PDB entry 6DZP | electron microscopy, 3.42 A resolution | chains A and X of the 34 polymer chains in the assembly

== Chain A ==
Molecule: 23S rRNA
Source organism: Mycobacterium smegmatis str. MC2 155
Sequence (3119 nucleotides; row label = number of the first residue in the row):
     2 AAGUGUUUAAGGGCGCAUGGUGGAUGCCUUGGCACUGGGAGCCGAUGAAG
    52 GACGUAGGAGGCUGCGAUAAGCCUCGGGGAGCUGUCAACCGAGCGUUGAU
   102 CCGAGGAUGUCCGAAUGGGGAAACCCGGCACGAGUGAUGUCGUGUCACCA
   152 GGCGCUGAAUAUAUAGGCGUCUGGGGGGAACGCGGGGAAGUGAAACAUCU
   202 CAGUACCCGUAGGAAGAGAAAACAAAAUGUGAUUCCGUGAGUAGUGGCGA
   252 GCGAAAGCGGAGGAUGGCUAAACCGUAUGCAUGUGAUACCGGGUAGGGGU
   302 UGUGUGUGCGGGGUUGUGGGACCUAUCUUUCCGGCUCUACCUGGCUGGAG
   352 GGCAGUGAGAAAAUGUUGUGGUUAGCGGAAAUGGCUUGGGAUGGCCUGCC
   402 GUAGACGGUGAGAGCCCGGUACGUGAAAACCCGACGUCUGUCUUGAUGGU
   452 GUUCCCGAGUAGCAGCGGGCCCGUGGAAUCUGCUGUGAAUCUGCCGGGAC
   502 CACCCGGUAAGCCUGAAUACUUCCCAGUGACCGAUAGCGGAUUAGUACCG
   552 UGAGGGAAUGGUGAAAAGUACCCCGGGAGGGGAGUGAAAGAGUACCUGAA
   602 ACCGUGCGCUUACAAUCCGUCAGAGCCCUCGACGUGUCGUGGGGUGAUGG
   652 CGUGCCUUUUGAAGAAUGAGCCUGCGAGUCAGGGACAUGUCGCGAGGUUA
   702 ACCCGGGUGGGGUAGCCGCAGCGAAAGCGAGUCUGAAUAGGGCGUAUCCA
   752 CACAAGAGUGUGUGGUGUAGUGGUGUGUUCUGGACCCGAAGCGGAGUGAU
   802 CUACCCAUGGCCAGGGUGAAGCGCGGGUAAGACCGCGUGGAGGCCCGAAC
   852 CCACUUAGGUUGAAGACUGAGGGGAUGAGCUGUGGGUAGGGGUGAAAGGC
   902 CAAUCAAACUCCGUGAUAGCUGGUUCUCCCCGAAAUGCAUUUAGGUGCAG
   952 CGUCGCAUGUUUCUUGCCGGAGGUAGAGCUACUGGAUGGCCGAUGGGCCC
  1002 CACAGGGUUACUGACGUCAGCCAAACUCCGAAUGCCGGUAAGUCCAAGAG
  1052 UGCGGCAGUGAGACGGCGGGGGAUAAGCUCCGUGCGUCGAGAGGGAAACA
  1102 GCCCAGAUCGCCGGCUAAGGCCCCUAAGCGUGUGCUAAGUGGAAAAGGAU
  1152 GUGCAGUCGCGAAGACAACCAGGAGGUUGGCUUAGAAGCAGCCACCCUUG
  1202 AAAGAGUGCGUAAUAGCUCACUGGUCAAGUGAUUGUGCGCCGAUAAUGUA
  1252 GCGGGGCUCAAGCACACCGCCGAAGCCGCGGCAGCCAACGUGUUGGCUGG
  1302 GUAGGGGAGCGUCCUGCAUCCGGUGAAGCCGCCGAGUGAUCGAGUGGUGG
  1352 AGGGUGUGGGAGUGAGAAUGCAGGCAUGAGUAGCGAUUAGGCAAGUGAGA
  1402 ACCUUGCCCGCCGAAAGACCAAGGGUUCCUGGGCCAGGCCAGUCCGCCCA
  1452 GGGUGAGUCGGGACCUAAGGCGAGGCCGACAGGCGUAGUCGAUGGACAAC
  1502 GGGUUGAUAUUCCCGUACCCGUGUAUGUGCGUCCAUGAUGAAUCAGCGGU
  1552 ACUAACCAUCCAAAACCACCGUGACCGCACCUUUCGGGGUGUGGCGUUGG
  1602 UGGGGCUGCAUGGGACCUUCGUUGGUAGUAGUCAAGCGAUGGGGUGACGC
  1652 AGGAAGGUAGCCGUACCGGUCAGUGGUAAUACCGGGGUAAGCCUGUAGGG
  1702 AGUCAGAUAGGUAAAUCCGUCUGGCAUAUAUCCUGAGAGGUGAUGCAUAG
  1752 CCGAGUGAGGCGAAUUCGGUGAUCCUAUGCUGCCGAGAAAAGCCUCUAGC
  1802 GAGGACAUACACGGCCCGUACCCCAAACCAACACAGGUGGUCAGGUAGAG
  1852 AAUACUAAGGCGUACGAGUGAACUAUGGUUAAGGAACUCGGCAAAAUGCC
  1902 CCCGUAACUUCGGGAGAAGGGGGACCCACAUGGCGUGUAAGCCUUUACGG
  1952 CCCAAGCGUGAGUGGGUGGCACAAACCAGUGAGAAGCGACUGUUUACUAA
  2002 AAACACAGGUCCGUGCGAAGUCGCAAGACGAUGUAUACGGACUGACGCCU
  2052 GCCCGGUGCUGGAAGGUUAAGAGGACCCGUUAACUCCCUUUGGGGGUGAA
  2102 GCGGAGAAUUUAAGCCCCAGUAAACGGCGGUGGUAACUAUAACCAUCCUA
  2152 AGGUAGCGAAAUUCCUUGUCGGGUAAGUUCCGACCUGCACGAAUGGCGUA
  2202 ACGACUUCUCAACUGUCUCAACCAUAGACUCGGCGAAAUUGCACUACGAG
  2252 UAAAGAUGCUCGUUACGCGCGGCAGGACGAAAAGACCCCGGGACCUUCAC
  2302 UACAACUUGGUAUUGGUGCUCGAUACGGUUUGUGUAGGAUAGGUGGGAGA
  2352 CUGUGAAGCUCACACGCCAGUGUGGGUGGAGUCGUUGUUGAAAUACCACU
  2402 CUGAUCGUAUUGGGCCUCUAACCUCGGACCGUAUAUCCGGUUCAGGGACA
  2452 GUGCCUGGUGGGUAGUUUAACUGGGGCGGUUGCCUCCUAAAAUGUAACGG
  2502 AGGCGCCCAAAGGUUCCCUCAACCUGGACGGCAAUCAGGUGUUGAGUGUA
  2552 AGUGCACAAGGGAGCUUGACUGCGAGACGGACAUGUCGAGCAGGGACGAA
  2602 AGUCGGGACUAGUGAUCCGGCACCUCUGAGUGGAAGGGGUGUCGCUCAAC
  2652 GGAUAAAAGGUACCCCGGGGAUAACAGGCUGAUCUUCCCCAAGAGUCCAU
  2702 AUCGACGGGAUGGUUUGGCACCUCGAUGUCGGCUCGUCGCAUCCUGGGGC
  2752 UGGAGCAGGUCCCAAGGGUUGGGCUGUUCGCCCAUUAAAGCGGCACGCGA
  2802 GCUGGGUUUAGAACGUCGUGAGACAGUUCGGUCUCUAUCCGCCGCGCGCG
  2852 UCAGAAGCUUGAGGAAACCUGUCCCUAGUACGAGAGGACCGGGACGGACG
  2902 AACCUCUGGUAUACCAGUUGUCCCACCAGGGGCACGGCUGGAUAGCCACG
  2952 UUCGGACAGGAUAACCGCUGAAAGCAUCUAAGCGGGAAACCUCUUCCAAG
  3002 ACCAGGCUUCUCACCCUCUAGGAGGGAUAAGGCCCCCCGCAGACCACGGG
  3052 AUUGAUAGACCAGACCUGGAAGCCUAGUAAUAGGUGCAGGGAACUGGCAC
  3102 UAACCGGCCGAAAACUUAC

== Chain X ==
Protein: 50S ribosomal protein L27
Source organism: Mycobacterium smegmatis (strain ATCC 700084 / mc(2)155)
UniProt: A0R150 (RL27_MYCS2); numbering as in UniProt (aligned over 1-88)
Sequence (88 residues; numbered 1 to 88; the number before each row is that of its first residue):
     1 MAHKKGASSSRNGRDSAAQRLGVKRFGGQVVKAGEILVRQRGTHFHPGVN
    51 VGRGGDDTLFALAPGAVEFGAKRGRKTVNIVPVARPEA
Unresolved in the structure: 1-7, 87-88

== Interface between chain A and chain X ==
Contacting residue pairs (78):
  G757(A) - Arg85(X)  hydrogen bond to the base
  A758(A) - Ala33(X)  base contact
  A758(A) - Leu62(X)  hydrogen bond to the base
  A758(A) - Pro64(X)  base contact
  G759(A) - Lys32(X)  base contact
  G759(A) - Ala33(X)  hydrogen bond to the base
  G759(A) - Pro64(X)  base contact
  G970(A) - Gly27(X)  hydrogen bond to the base
  G971(A) - Gly27(X)  hydrogen bond to the sugar
  G971(A) - Phe69(X)  sugar contact
  A972(A) - Val23(X)  sugar contact
  A972(A) - Phe26(X)  base contact
  A972(A) - Phe45(X)  phosphate contact
  A972(A) - Phe69(X)  sugar contact
  A972(A) - Lys76(X)  salt bridge to the phosphate
  G973(A) - His44(X)  salt bridge to the phosphate
  C1037(A) - Phe26(X)  sugar contact
  C1037(A) - Gln29(X)  hydrogen bond to the sugar
  G1038(A) - Gln29(X)  hydrogen bond to the sugar
  G2479(A) - Ser8(X)  base contact
  G2480(A) - Ser9(X)  sugar contact
  C2485(A) - Ser16(X)  phosphate contact
  C2485(A) - Ala17(X)  hydrogen bond to the phosphate
  C2485(A) - Gln19(X)  hydrogen bond to the phosphate
  U2486(A) - Ser16(X)  hydrogen bond to the phosphate
  U2486(A) - Ala17(X)  phosphate contact
  U2486(A) - Gln19(X)  phosphate contact
  C2487(A) - Asp15(X)  base contact
  U2489(A) - Asp15(X)  base contact
  U2494(A) - Arg20(X)  sugar contact
  U2494(A) - Leu21(X)  sugar contact
  G2495(A) - Ala18(X)  phosphate contact
  G2495(A) - Arg20(X)  sugar contact
  C2499(A) - Ser10(X)  sugar contact
  G2501(A) - Ser10(X)  phosphate contact
  G2501(A) - Asn12(X)  base contact
  A2502(A) - Asn12(X)  hydrogen bond to the phosphate
  G2503(A) - Arg11(X)  salt bridge to the phosphate
  G2503(A) - Arg14(X)  hydrogen bond to the base
  G2553(A) - Arg41(X)  base contact
  U2554(A) - Arg41(X)  base contact
  U2554(A) - Gly42(X)  hydrogen bond to the base
  G2555(A) - Gly42(X)  sugar contact
  G2555(A) - Thr43(X)  hydrogen bond to the sugar
  G2555(A) - His44(X)  salt bridge to the phosphate
  C2556(A) - His46(X)  salt bridge to the phosphate
  C2556(A) - Arg75(X)  salt bridge to the phosphate
  A2557(A) - Arg75(X)  salt bridge to the phosphate
  C2558(A) - Arg73(X)  hydrogen bond to the base
  C2558(A) - Arg75(X)  hydrogen bond to the base
  A2560(A) - Thr43(X)  hydrogen bond to the base
  A2576(A) - Ala33(X)  base contact
  A2576(A) - Gly34(X)  base contact
  G2577(A) - Lys32(X)  hydrogen bond to the phosphate
  G2577(A) - Ala33(X)  hydrogen bond to the sugar
  G2577(A) - Gly34(X)  hydrogen bond to the base
  A2578(A) - Arg25(X)  phosphate contact
  A2578(A) - Lys32(X)  salt bridge to the phosphate
  A2578(A) - Glu35(X)  sugar contact
  A2578(A) - Ile36(X)  base contact
  C2579(A) - Lys24(X)  sugar contact
  C2579(A) - Arg25(X)  salt bridge to the phosphate
  C2579(A) - Arg39(X)  hydrogen bond to the base
  G2580(A) - Arg20(X)  phosphate contact
  G2580(A) - Lys24(X)  salt bridge to the phosphate
  G2581(A) - Arg20(X)  salt bridge to the phosphate
  U2587(A) - Arg39(X)  hydrogen bond to the base
  U2587(A) - Asp56(X)  hydrogen bond to the sugar
  C2588(A) - Ile36(X)  base contact
  C2588(A) - Gly54(X)  sugar contact
  C2588(A) - Gly55(X)  phosphate contact
  C2588(A) - Thr58(X)  sugar contact
  G2589(A) - Gly55(X)  phosphate contact
  A2590(A) - Leu62(X)  sugar contact
  C2610(A) - Arg41(X)  base contact
  C2610(A) - Gly55(X)  sugar contact
  C2610(A) - Asp56(X)  sugar contact
  U2611(A) - Arg41(X)  hydrogen bond to the sugar
Other interface residues (no listed pair), chain A (45 interface residues in all): C2484, C2488, U2496, G2504, G2586
Other interface residues (no listed pair), chain X (50 interface residues in all): Gly13, Val31, Arg53, Asp57, Phe60, Ala63, Lys72, Pro86

== Overview ==
The interface between chain A and chain X involves 45 residues on one side and 50 on the other; the contacts
include 24 hydrogen bonds and 11 salt bridges. Polar pairs include G757(A)-Arg85(X), A758(A)-Leu62(X) and
G759(A)-Ala33(X).
Here chain A is 23S rRNA (Mycobacterium smegmatis str. MC2 155) and chain X is 50S ribosomal protein L27
(Mycobacterium smegmatis (strain ATCC 700084 / mc(2)155)). Entry 6DZP (Cryo-EM Structure of Mycobacterium
smegmatis C(minus) 50S ribosomal subunit) was determined by electron microscopy together with 6DZI and 6DZK
from the same study.
